Entry 7LTK (X-ray diffraction, 1.59 A resolution); this record covers chain A.

== Chain A ==
Molecule: Histone deacetylase 2
Source organism: Homo sapiens
Notes: EC 3.5.1.98
Reference sequence: Q92769 (HDAC2_HUMAN); residues 1-376 here = UniProt positions 1-376
Amino-acid sequence (376 residues; each row starts with the number of its first residue):
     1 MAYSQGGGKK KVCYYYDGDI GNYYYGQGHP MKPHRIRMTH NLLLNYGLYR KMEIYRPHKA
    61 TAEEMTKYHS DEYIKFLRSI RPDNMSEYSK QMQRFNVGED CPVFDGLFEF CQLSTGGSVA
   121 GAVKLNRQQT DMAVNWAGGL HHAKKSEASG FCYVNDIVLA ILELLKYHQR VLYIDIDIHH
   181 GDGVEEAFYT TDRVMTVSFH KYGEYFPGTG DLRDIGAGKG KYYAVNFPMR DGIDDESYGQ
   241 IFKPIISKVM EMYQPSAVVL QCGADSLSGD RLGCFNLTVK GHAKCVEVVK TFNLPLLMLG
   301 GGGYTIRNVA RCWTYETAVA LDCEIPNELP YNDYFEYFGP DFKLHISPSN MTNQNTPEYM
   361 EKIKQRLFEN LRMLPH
Disordered / not traced: 1-7, 375-376
UniProt features mapped onto this chain:
  - active site: H142
  - binding site (1D-myo-inositol 1,4,5,6-tetrakisphosphate): G28, K32, R271
  - binding site (Ca(2+)): D175, D177, H179, F188, T191, V194, S198, F199, Y223
  - binding site (Zn(2+)): D177, H179, D265
  - modified residue: K75 (N6-acetyllysine), K221 (N6-acetyllysine), C262 (S-nitrosocysteine), C274 (S-nitrosocysteine)
  - cross-link: K75 (Glycyl lysine isopeptide (Lys-Gly) (interchain with G-Cter in SUMO2))
Ion coordination: Ca2+ site 1: D175, D177, H179, S198, F199; Zn2+: D177, H179, D265 (together with acetate ion); Ca2+ site 2: F188, T191, V194, Y223
Residues lining bound ligands: YEM (N-{(1S)-1-[5-(2-methoxyquinolin-3-yl)-1H-imidazol-2-yl]pentyl}-1-methylazetidine-3-carboxamide): Q27, G28, H29, P30, E99, D100, H142, G150, F151, H179, F206, R271, L272, Y304
Reported in the primary citation:
  - binding site for YEM: F151, F206

== Summary ==
Bound to chain A: compound YEM. The Ca2+ site 1 is built by D175, D177, H179, S198 and F199. D177, H179 and
D265 coordinate Zn2+. UniProt lists active-site residue H142, 3 residues binding 1D-myo-inositol
1,4,5,6-tetrakisphosphate, 9 Ca2+-binding residues and 3 Zn2+-binding residues. The paper reports a binding
site for YEM at F151 and F206.
Chain A is Histone deacetylase 2 (Homo sapiens); the structure, Structure of human HDAC2 in complex with an
inhibitor that lacks A zinc binding group (compound ..., was determined by X-ray diffraction, deposited
together with 7LTG and 7LTL.
